Entry 4JTV (X-ray diffraction, 3.00 A resolution); this record covers chains B and E of the 6 polymer chains in the assembly.

# Chain B
Molecule: Hemagglutinin
Organism: Influenza A virus
UniProt: C3W5S1 (C3W5S1_I09A0); residues 1-162 here correspond to UniProt positions 345-506 (UniProt number = residue number + 344)
Amino-acid sequence (162 residues; numbered 1 to 162; the number before each row is that of its first residue):
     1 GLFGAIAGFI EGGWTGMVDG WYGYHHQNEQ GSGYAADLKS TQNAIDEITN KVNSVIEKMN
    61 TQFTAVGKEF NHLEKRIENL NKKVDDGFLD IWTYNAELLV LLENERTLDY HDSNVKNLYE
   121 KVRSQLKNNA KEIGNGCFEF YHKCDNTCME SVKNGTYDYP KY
Cystine bridges: C144-C148

# Chain E
Molecule: Hemagglutinin
Organism: Influenza A virus
UniProt: C3W5S1 (C3W5S1_I09A0); residues 7-327 here correspond to UniProt positions 18-338 (UniProt number = residue number + 11)
Amino-acid sequence (321 residues; numbered 7 to 327; the number before each row is that of its first residue):
     7 DTLCIGYHAN NSTDTVDTVL EKNVTVTHSV NLLEDKHNGK LCKLRGVAPL HLGKCNIAGW
    67 ILGNPECESL STASSWSYIV ETPSSDNGTC YPGDFIDYEE LREQLSSVSS FERFEIFPKT
   127 SSWPNHDSNK GVTAACPHAG AKSFYKNLIW LVKKGNSYPK LSKSYINDKG KEVLVLWGIH
   187 HPSTSADQQS LYQNADTYVF VGSSRYSKKF KPEIAIRPKV RDQEGRMNYY WTLVEPGDKI
   247 TFEATGNLVV PRYAFAMERN AGSGIIISDT PVHDCNTTCQ TPKGAINTSL PFQNIHPITI
   307 GKCPKYVKST KLRLATGLRN I
Cystine bridges: C48-C281, C61-C73, C96-C142, C285-C309
Glycans and other covalent adducts: N-acetylglucosamine (NAG) linked to N93

# Interface between chain B and chain E
Residue-residue contacts (13):
  E47(B) with L26(E); E27(E)
  N50(B) with T24(E); V25(E), hydrogen bond (side chain-backbone); L26(E); E27(E); K28(E)
  K51(B) with V25(E), hydrogen bond (backbone-backbone); L26(E)
  S54(B) with V25(E)
  N60(B) with K314(E), hydrogen bond (backbone-side chain)
  Q62(B) with K314(E), hydrogen bond
  Y110(B) with L26(E), hydrophobic
Also at the interface, not in a pair above, chain B (11 interface residues in all): D46, I48, T61, E103

# Overview
11 residues of chain B face 6 of chain E across their interface; the contacts include 4 hydrogen bonds. Among
the polar pairs are N50(B)-V25(E), N60(B)-K314(E) and Q62(B)-K314(E). Covalently linked N-acetylglucosamine:
at N93(E).
Chain B is Hemagglutinin and chain E is Hemagglutinin, both from Influenza A virus; the structure, Crystal
structure of 2009 pandemic influenza virus hemagglutinin complexed with human receptor analogue LSTc, was
determined by X-ray diffraction together with 4JTX, 4JU0, 4JUG, 4JUH and 4JUJ from the same study.
